PDB entry 8IP0 | electron microscopy, 3.60 A resolution | chains G and H of the 16 polymer chains in the assembly

[Chain G]
Molecule: 41-nt DNA strand
Sequence (41 nucleotides; row label = number of the first residue in the row):
    20 ACACAAAATA TCCAGATTGG GGACACGGTG ATAAACATGG A

[Chain H]
Molecule: Fruiting body developmental protein R-like protein
Source organism: Synechocystis sp. PCC 6714
UniProtKB: A0A068N458 (A0A068N458_SYNY4); numbering as in UniProt (aligned over 1-301)
Chain sequence (301 residues; row label = number of the first residue in the row):
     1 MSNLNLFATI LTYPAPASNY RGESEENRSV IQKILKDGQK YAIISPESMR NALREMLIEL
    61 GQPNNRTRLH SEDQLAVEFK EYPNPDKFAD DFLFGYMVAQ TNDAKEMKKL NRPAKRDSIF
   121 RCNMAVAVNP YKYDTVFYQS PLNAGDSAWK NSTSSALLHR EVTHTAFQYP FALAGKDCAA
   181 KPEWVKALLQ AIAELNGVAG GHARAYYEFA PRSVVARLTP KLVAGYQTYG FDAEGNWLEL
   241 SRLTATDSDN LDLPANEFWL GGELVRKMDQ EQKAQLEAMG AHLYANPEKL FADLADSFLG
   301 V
Unresolved in the structure: 1-2

[Interface between chain G and chain H]
Residue-residue contacts - 14 pairs, chain G then chain H:
  DT30(G) / Ser-155(H)  phosphate contact
  DT30(G) / Leu-157(H)  base contact
  DC31(G) / Ser-155(H)  sugar contact
  DC31(G) / Leu-157(H)  hydrogen bond to the sugar
  DC32(G) / Glu-26(H)  phosphate contact
  DC32(G) / Asn-27(H)  phosphate contact
  DC32(G) / Leu-158(H)  base contact
  DA33(G) / Glu-26(H)  phosphate contact
  DA33(G) / Asn-151(H)  base contact
  DA33(G) / Ser-152(H)  sugar contact
  DA35(G) / Asp-73(H)  sugar contact
  DT36(G) / Gln-74(H)  sugar contact
  DG40(G) / Ala-99(H)  sugar contact
  DG40(G) / Thr-101(H)  phosphate contact
Interface residues without a listed pair, chain G (8 interface residues in all): DG34
Interface residues without a listed pair, chain H (12 interface residues in all): Ala-156

[In short]
The interface between chain G and chain H involves 8 residues on one side and 12 on the other; the contacts
include 1 hydrogen bond. The hydrogen-bonded pair is DC31(G)/Leu-157(H).
Here chain G is a 41-nt DNA strand and chain H is Fruiting body developmental protein R-like protein
(Synechocystis sp. PCC 6714). Entry 8IP0 (Cryo-EM structure of type I-B Cascade bound to a PAM-containing
dsDNA target at 3.6 angstrom resolution) was determined by electron microscopy, deposited together with 8H67.
